6HNV - chains A and B; structure by X-ray diffraction, 2.60 A resolution.

== Chain A (and B) ==
Molecule: Aromatic-amino-acid:2-oxoglutarate transaminase
Source organism: Candida albicans
Notes: chain B of this document is another copy of the same molecule, construct and numbering; everything in this record applies to it too
UniProtKB: A0A1D8PMC5 (A0A1D8PMC5_CANAL); numbering as in UniProt (aligned over 1-523)
Chain sequence (524 residues; numbered 1 to 524; the number before each row is that of its first residue):
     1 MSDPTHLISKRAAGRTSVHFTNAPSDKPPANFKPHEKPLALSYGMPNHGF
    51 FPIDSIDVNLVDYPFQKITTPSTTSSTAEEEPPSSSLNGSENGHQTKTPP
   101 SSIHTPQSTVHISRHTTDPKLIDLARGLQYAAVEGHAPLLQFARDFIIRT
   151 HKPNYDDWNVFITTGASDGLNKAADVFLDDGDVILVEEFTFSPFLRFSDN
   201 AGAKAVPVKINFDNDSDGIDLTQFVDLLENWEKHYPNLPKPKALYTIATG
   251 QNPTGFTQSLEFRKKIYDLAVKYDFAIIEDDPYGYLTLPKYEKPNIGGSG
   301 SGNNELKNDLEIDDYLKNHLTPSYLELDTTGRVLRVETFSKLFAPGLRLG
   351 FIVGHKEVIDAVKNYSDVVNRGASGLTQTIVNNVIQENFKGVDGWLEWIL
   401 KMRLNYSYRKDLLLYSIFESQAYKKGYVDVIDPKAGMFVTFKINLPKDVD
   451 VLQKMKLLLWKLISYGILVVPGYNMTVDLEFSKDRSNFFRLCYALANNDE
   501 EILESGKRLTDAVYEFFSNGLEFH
Disordered / not traced: 1, 19-24, 69-104, 296-309
Differences from the reference sequence: expression tag (524)
Covalently attached groups: pyridoxal phosphate (PLP) linked to Lys341
Residues lining bound ligands:
  - bicine (BCN): Asn214, Phe418, Tyr423, Asp429, Asp432
  - 2-oxoadipic acid / 2-aminohexanedioic acid: Ser167, Phe191, Arg348
  - phenylalanine / 3-phenylpyruvic acid: Gly44, Tyr130, Ala131, Val133, Arg371
  - pyridoxal phosphate (PLP): Gly165, Ala166, Ser167, Leu170, Phe191, Tyr245, Ile247, Asn252, Asp280, Pro282, Tyr283, Thr338, Ser340, Arg348, Phe438
What the authors report for this chain:
  - binding site for pyridoxal phosphate: Lys341
  - binding site for 3-phenylpyruvic acid: Tyr130
  - binding site for 2-oxoadipic acid: Arg371
  - specificity-determining residues: Arg371 (proposed by the authors, not directly observed)

== Interface between chain A and chain B ==
Pairs across the interface (238):
  Val18(A) - Arg196(B)
  Asp26(A) - Trp460(B)  hydrogen bond
  Pro28(A) - Trp460(B)  hydrophobic
  Pro29(A) - Leu457(B)  hydrophobic
  Pro29(A) - Trp460(B)
  Pro29(A) - Phe523(B)  hydrophobic
  Phe32(A) - Trp460(B)  hydrophobic
  Phe32(A) - Ile463(B)  hydrophobic
  Phe32(A) - Ser464(B)
  Phe32(A) - Phe523(B)  hydrophobic
  Lys33(A) - Ser464(B)
  His35(A) - Ile463(B)  hydrogen bond (backbone-backbone)
  His35(A) - Ser464(B)
  His35(A) - Tyr465(B)
  His35(A) - Gly466(B)
  His35(A) - Arg508(B)
  Lys37(A) - Arg508(B)  hydrogen bond (backbone-side chain)
  Pro38(A) - Gly466(B)
  Pro38(A) - Arg508(B)
  Leu39(A) - Gly466(B)  hydrogen bond (backbone-backbone)
  Leu39(A) - Ile467(B)
  Leu39(A) - Leu468(B)  hydrogen bond (backbone-backbone)
  Leu39(A) - Glu501(B)
  Leu39(A) - Glu504(B)
  Leu39(A) - Ser505(B)
  Leu39(A) - Arg508(B)
  Ala40(A) - Leu468(B)
  Ala40(A) - Leu495(B)  hydrophobic
  Leu41(A) - Leu413(B)  hydrophobic
  Leu41(A) - Ile467(B)  hydrophobic
  Leu41(A) - Leu468(B)  hydrogen bond (backbone-backbone)
  Leu41(A) - Val469(B)
  Leu41(A) - Arg490(B)
  Leu41(A) - Leu491(B)
  Leu41(A) - Cys492(B)  hydrogen bond (backbone-backbone)
  Leu41(A) - Ser505(B)
  Ser42(A) - Leu468(B)
  Ser42(A) - Val470(B)
  Ser42(A) - Arg490(B)  hydrogen bond (backbone-side chain)
  Tyr43(A) - Cys492(B)  hydrogen bond (backbone-side chain)
  Gly44(A) - Lys341(B)
  Gly44(A) - Met437(B)
  Gly44(A) - Phe438(B)
  Gly44(A) - Cys492(B)
  Met45(A) - Ala494(B)
  Met45(A) - Leu495(B)
  Pro46(A) - Ser340(B)
  Pro46(A) - Lys341(B)
  Pro46(A) - Pro345(B)
  Pro46(A) - Tyr406(B)
  Pro46(A) - Ala494(B)
  Asn47(A) - Phe65(B)
  Asn47(A) - Ala494(B)  hydrogen bond (backbone-backbone)
  Asn47(A) - Leu495(B)  hydrogen bond (side chain-backbone)
  Asn47(A) - Ala496(B)
  Asn47(A) - Asn497(B)  hydrogen bond
  Gly49(A) - Pro64(B)
  Gly49(A) - Phe65(B)  hydrogen bond (backbone-backbone)
  Phe50(A) - Phe65(B)  hydrophobic
  Phe50(A) - Phe343(B)
  Phe50(A) - Trp398(B)
  Phe50(A) - Met402(B)
  Phe50(A) - Tyr406(B)  hydrophobic
  Phe50(A) - Arg409(B)
  Phe50(A) - Ala494(B)
  Phe51(A) - Val61(B)
  Phe51(A) - Phe343(B)
  Phe51(A) - Ala344(B)  hydrophobic
  Phe51(A) - Pro345(B)
  Pro52(A) - Leu60(B)
  Pro52(A) - Val61(B)  hydrogen bond (backbone-backbone)
  Pro52(A) - Phe343(B)
  Pro52(A) - Trp398(B)  hydrophobic
  Ile53(A) - Val58(B)  hydrophobic
  Ile53(A) - Asn59(B)
  Ile53(A) - Phe343(B)  hydrophobic
  Ile53(A) - Ile380(B)  hydrophobic
  Asp54(A) - Asn59(B)  hydrogen bond (backbone-backbone)
  Asp54(A) - Val61(B)
  Asp54(A) - Ile68(B)
  Asp54(A) - Gln107(B)
  Ser55(A) - Val58(B)
  Ser55(A) - Asn59(B)  hydrogen bond
  Ile56(A) - Ile56(B)  hydrophobic
  Ile56(A) - Asp57(B)
  Asp57(A) - Ile56(B)
  Asp57(A) - Asp57(B)  hydrogen bond (backbone-backbone)
  Asp57(A) - Asn59(B)  hydrogen bond
  Val58(A) - Ile53(B)  hydrophobic
  Val58(A) - Ser55(B)
  Asn59(A) - Ile53(B)
  Asn59(A) - Asp54(B)  hydrogen bond (backbone-backbone)
  Asn59(A) - Ser55(B)  hydrogen bond
  Asn59(A) - Asp57(B)  hydrogen bond
  Leu60(A) - Pro52(B)
  Leu60(A) - Ile53(B)  hydrophobic
  Val61(A) - Phe51(B)
  Val61(A) - Pro52(B)  hydrogen bond (backbone-backbone)
  Val61(A) - Asp54(B)
  Val61(A) - Arg114(B)
  Pro64(A) - Gly49(B)
  Phe65(A) - Asn47(B)
  Phe65(A) - Gly49(B)  hydrogen bond (backbone-backbone)
  Phe65(A) - Phe50(B)  hydrophobic
  Gly127(A) - Gly346(B)
  Leu128(A) - Ala344(B)
  Leu128(A) - Pro345(B)
  Leu128(A) - Gly346(B)  hydrogen bond (backbone-backbone)
  Gln129(A) - Pro345(B)
  Gln129(A) - Gly346(B)
  Tyr130(A) - Ser340(B)
  Tyr130(A) - Lys341(B)
  Tyr130(A) - Pro345(B)  hydrophobic
  Tyr130(A) - Arg348(B)
  Ser167(A) - Arg371(B)  hydrogen bond
  Asp168(A) - Val369(B)
  Asn171(A) - Val368(B)
  Asn171(A) - Val369(B)
  Arg196(A) - Val368(B)
  Arg196(A) - Arg371(B)
  Phe197(A) - Asp367(B)
  Phe197(A) - Val368(B)
  Phe197(A) - Arg371(B)
  Asn200(A) - Val368(B)
  Asn200(A) - Val369(B)
  Lys341(A) - Gly44(B)
  Lys341(A) - Pro46(B)
  Lys341(A) - Tyr130(B)
  Phe343(A) - Phe51(B)
  Phe343(A) - Pro52(B)
  Phe343(A) - Ile53(B)  hydrophobic
  Ala344(A) - Phe51(B)  hydrophobic
  Ala344(A) - Leu128(B)
  Pro345(A) - Pro46(B)
  Pro345(A) - Phe51(B)
  Pro345(A) - Leu128(B)
  Pro345(A) - Gln129(B)
  Pro345(A) - Tyr130(B)  hydrophobic
  Gly346(A) - Gly127(B)
  Gly346(A) - Leu128(B)  hydrogen bond (backbone-backbone)
  Gly346(A) - Gln129(B)
  Gly346(A) - Ser374(B)
  Gly346(A) - Gly375(B)  hydrogen bond (backbone-backbone)
  Gly346(A) - Leu376(B)  hydrogen bond (backbone-backbone)
  Leu347(A) - Leu128(B)  hydrophobic
  Leu347(A) - Ser374(B)  hydrogen bond (backbone-side chain)
  Arg348(A) - Tyr130(B)
  Arg348(A) - Arg371(B)  hydrogen bond (side chain-backbone)
  Arg348(A) - Gly372(B)
  Arg348(A) - Ala373(B)
  Arg348(A) - Ser374(B)
  Tyr365(A) - Val369(B)
  Asp367(A) - Arg196(B)  salt bridge
  Asp367(A) - Phe197(B)
  Val368(A) - Asn171(B)
  Val368(A) - Arg196(B)
  Val368(A) - Phe197(B)
  Val368(A) - Asn200(B)
  Val369(A) - Asp168(B)
  Val369(A) - Asn171(B)
  Arg371(A) - Ser167(B)  hydrogen bond
  Arg371(A) - Arg196(B)
  Arg371(A) - Phe197(B)
  Arg371(A) - Arg348(B)
  Gly372(A) - Arg348(B)
  Ala373(A) - Arg348(B)
  Ser374(A) - Gly346(B)
  Ser374(A) - Leu347(B)  hydrogen bond (side chain-backbone)
  Ser374(A) - Arg348(B)
  Ser374(A) - Ser374(B)
  Ser374(A) - Thr377(B)  hydrogen bond
  Gly375(A) - Gly346(B)  hydrogen bond (backbone-backbone)
  Leu376(A) - Gly346(B)  hydrogen bond (backbone-backbone)
  Leu376(A) - Leu347(B)  hydrophobic
  Leu376(A) - Ile380(B)  hydrophobic
  Thr377(A) - Ser374(B)  hydrogen bond
  Thr377(A) - Thr377(B)  hydrogen bond
  Ile380(A) - Ile53(B)  hydrophobic
  Ile380(A) - Leu376(B)  hydrophobic
  Ile380(A) - Ile380(B)  hydrophobic
  Trp398(A) - Phe50(B)
  Trp398(A) - Pro52(B)  hydrophobic
  Met402(A) - Phe50(B)
  Asn405(A) - Phe50(B)
  Tyr406(A) - Pro46(B)
  Tyr406(A) - Phe50(B)  hydrophobic
  Arg409(A) - Phe50(B)
  Met437(A) - Gly44(B)
  Phe438(A) - Gly44(B)
  Leu457(A) - Pro29(B)  hydrophobic
  Trp460(A) - Asp26(B)
  Trp460(A) - Pro28(B)
  Trp460(A) - Pro29(B)
  Trp460(A) - Phe32(B)  hydrophobic
  Ile463(A) - His35(B)
  Ser464(A) - Phe32(B)
  Ser464(A) - Lys33(B)
  Ser464(A) - His35(B)
  Tyr465(A) - His35(B)
  Gly466(A) - His35(B)
  Gly466(A) - Pro38(B)
  Gly466(A) - Leu39(B)  hydrogen bond (backbone-backbone)
  Ile467(A) - Leu39(B)
  Ile467(A) - Leu41(B)  hydrophobic
  Leu468(A) - Leu39(B)  hydrogen bond (backbone-backbone)
  Leu468(A) - Ala40(B)
  Leu468(A) - Leu41(B)  hydrogen bond (backbone-backbone)
  Leu468(A) - Ser42(B)  hydrogen bond (backbone-backbone)
  Val470(A) - Ser42(B)
  Arg490(A) - Leu41(B)
  Arg490(A) - Ser42(B)  hydrogen bond (side chain-backbone)
  Arg490(A) - Gly44(B)
  Leu491(A) - Leu41(B)
  Cys492(A) - Leu41(B)  hydrogen bond (backbone-backbone)
  Cys492(A) - Ser42(B)
  Cys492(A) - Tyr43(B)
  Cys492(A) - Gly44(B)
  Ala494(A) - Met45(B)
  Ala494(A) - Pro46(B)
  Ala494(A) - Asn47(B)  hydrogen bond (backbone-backbone)
  Ala494(A) - Phe50(B)
  Leu495(A) - Ala40(B)  hydrophobic
  Leu495(A) - Met45(B)
  Leu495(A) - Asn47(B)  hydrogen bond (backbone-side chain)
  Ala496(A) - Asn47(B)
  Asn497(A) - Asn47(B)  hydrogen bond
  Glu501(A) - Leu39(B)
  Glu504(A) - Leu39(B)
  Ser505(A) - Leu39(B)
  Ser505(A) - Leu41(B)
  Arg508(A) - His35(B)
  Arg508(A) - Lys37(B)  hydrogen bond (side chain-backbone)
  Arg508(A) - Pro38(B)
  Arg508(A) - Leu39(B)
  Phe523(A) - Pro29(B)  hydrophobic
  Phe523(A) - Asn31(B)
  Phe523(A) - Phe32(B)  hydrophobic
  His524(A) - Asn31(B)
Also at the interface, not in a pair above, chain A (104 interface residues in all): Arg15, Lys27, Asn31, Pro34, His111, Thr164, Pro193, Ser340, Asn370, Leu413, Val469, Tyr493, Leu509
Also at the interface, not in a pair above, chain B (107 interface residues in all): Arg15, Ser25, Lys27, His48, His111, Pro193, Tyr365, Asn370, Phe389, Asn405, Lys456, Tyr493, Leu509

== In short ==
Chain A and chain B form an interface of 104 and 107 residues respectively, with 47 hydrogen bonds and 1 salt
bridge. Among the polar pairs are Asp367(A)-Arg196(B), Asp26(A)-Trp460(B) and Lys37(A)-Arg508(B). From the
paper: a binding site for pyridoxal phosphate at Lys341(A); a binding site for 3-phenylpyruvic acid at
Tyr130(A).
Chain A and chain B are both Aromatic-amino-acid:2-oxoglutarate transaminase (Candida albicans); the
structure, Crystal structure of aminotransferase Aro9 from C. Albicans with ligands, was determined by X-ray
diffraction (same publication as 6HNB, 6HND and 6HNU).
